Entry 3PO1 (X-ray diffraction, 1.65 A resolution); this record covers chains A and C of the 4 polymer chains in the assembly.

Chain A:
Name: Thrombin light chain
From: Homo sapiens
Notes: EC 3.4.21.5
UniProtKB: P00734 (THRB_HUMAN); residues 7-33 here correspond to UniProt positions 334-360 (UniProt number = residue number + 327)
Sequence (27 residues; row label = number of the first residue in the row):
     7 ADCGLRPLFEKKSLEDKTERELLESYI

Chain C:
Name: Thrombin heavy chain
From: Homo sapiens
Notes: EC 3.4.21.5
UniProtKB: P00734 (THRB_HUMAN); residues 185-286 here correspond to UniProt positions 518-619 (UniProt number = residue number + 333)
Sequence (102 residues; numbered 185 to 286; the number before each row is that of its first residue):
   185 GQPSVLQVVNLPIVERPVCKDSTRIRITDNMFCAGYKPDEGKRGDACEGD
   235 SGGPFVMKSPFNNRWYQMGIVSWGEGCDRDGKYGFYTHVFRLKKWIQKVI
   285 DQ
Disulfide bonds: Cys203-Cys217, Cys231-Cys261
UniProt features mapped onto this chain:
  - region: Ala218 to Val240 (High affinity receptor-binding region which is also known as the TP508 peptide)
  - active site: Ser235 (Charge relay system)

How chain A and chain C interact:
Pairs across the interface - 20 pairs, chain A then chain C:
  Ala7(A) - Arg248(C)  hydrogen bond (backbone-side chain)
  Asp8(A) - Arg248(C)
  Cys9(A) - Arg248(C)  hydrogen bond (backbone-side chain)
  Gly10(A) - Arg248(C)
  Gly10(A) - Trp249(C)  hydrogen bond (backbone-backbone)
  Leu11(A) - Asn247(C)
  Leu11(A) - Arg248(C)
  Arg12(A) - Trp249(C)
  Glu16(A) - Lys242(C)  salt bridge
  Glu16(A) - Asn247(C)
  Glu16(A) - Trp249(C)  hydrogen bond
  Thr24(A) - Asn194(C)  hydrogen bond
  Glu25(A) - Lys242(C)  salt bridge
  Glu27(A) - Asn194(C)  hydrogen bond
  Glu27(A) - Tyr220(C)  hydrogen bond
  Leu28(A) - Asn194(C)
  Leu28(A) - Trp249(C)  hydrophobic
  Leu29(A) - Pro244(C)  hydrophobic
  Tyr32(A) - Met241(C)
  Tyr32(A) - Lys242(C)  hydrogen bond (side chain-backbone)
Interface residues without a listed pair, chain A (14 interface residues in all): Asp22

Summary:
The interface between chain A and chain C involves 14 residues on one side and 8 on the other, with 8 hydrogen
bonds and 2 salt bridges. Among the polar pairs are Glu16(A)-Lys242(C), Glu25(A)-Lys242(C) and
Ala7(A)-Arg248(C). From UniProt: active-site residue Ser235(C) on chain C.
Here chain A is Thrombin light chain and chain C is Thrombin heavy chain, both from Homo sapiens. Entry 3PO1
(Thrombin in complex with Benzothiazole Guanidine) was determined by X-ray diffraction.
